PDB entry 4XGL | X-ray diffraction, 1.80 A resolution | chain A

# Chain A
Name: Mitochondrial ribonuclease P protein 3
Organism: Homo sapiens
Notes: EC 3.1.26.5
UniProtKB: O15091 (MRRP3_HUMAN); residues 207-583 here = UniProt positions 207-583
Amino-acid sequence (379 residues; numbered 205 to 583; the number before each row is that of its first residue):
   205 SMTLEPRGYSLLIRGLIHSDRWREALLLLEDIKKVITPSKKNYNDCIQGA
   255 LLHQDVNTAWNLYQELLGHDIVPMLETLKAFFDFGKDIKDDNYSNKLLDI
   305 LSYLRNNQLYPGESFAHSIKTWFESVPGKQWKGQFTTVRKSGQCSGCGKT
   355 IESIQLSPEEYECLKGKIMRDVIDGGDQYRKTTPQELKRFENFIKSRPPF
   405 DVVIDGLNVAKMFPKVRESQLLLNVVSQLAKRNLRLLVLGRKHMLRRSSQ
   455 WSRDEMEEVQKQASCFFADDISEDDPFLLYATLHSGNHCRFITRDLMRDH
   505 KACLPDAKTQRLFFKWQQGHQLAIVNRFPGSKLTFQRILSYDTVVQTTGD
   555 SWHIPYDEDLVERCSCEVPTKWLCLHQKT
Not modelled in the structure: 205-206, 378-385, 417-421, 451-457, 476-477, 502-509, 531-534, 583
Differences from the reference sequence: expression tag (205-206)
Bound ions: Zn2+: Cys348, Cys351, His557, Cys578
What the authors report for this chain:
  - contacts within the chain: Asp478-Arg498 (salt bridge), Asp499-Ser569 (hydrogen bond), Asp561-Arg567 (salt bridge)
  - catalytic residues: Asp409, Asp478, Asp479, Asp499 (by similarity / conservation)
  - mutagenesis - D479N, D499N: abolished catalytic activity
  - mutagenesis - D409N, D478N: decreased catalytic activity
  - mutagenesis - P480G, P480G/R498N, R498D, R498N, S569A: unchanged catalytic activity on in the presence of MRPP1/2

# Overview
Cys348, Cys351, His557 and Cys578 form the Zn2+ site. From the paper: catalytic residues Asp409, Asp478 and
Asp479 among others; D479N and D499N abolish catalytic activity; 9 substitutions were tested in all.
Chain A is Mitochondrial ribonuclease P protein 3 (Homo sapiens); the structure, Structure of the nuclease
subunit of human mitochondrial RNase P (MRPP3) at 1.8A, was determined by X-ray diffraction, deposited
together with 4XGM.
